5MR0 - chains E and F of the 6 polymer chains in the assembly; structure by X-ray diffraction, 1.98 A resolution.

[Chain E]
Protein: Putative branched-chain-amino-acid aminotransferase
Organism: Archaeoglobus fulgidus (strain ATCC 49558 / VC-16 / DSM 4304 / JCM 9628 / NBRC 100126)
Notes: EC 2.6.1.42
UniProtKB: O29329 (ILVE_ARCFU); residue numbers follow UniProt; this construct covers 1-290
Amino-acid sequence (290 residues; numbered 1 to 290; the number before each row is that of its first residue):
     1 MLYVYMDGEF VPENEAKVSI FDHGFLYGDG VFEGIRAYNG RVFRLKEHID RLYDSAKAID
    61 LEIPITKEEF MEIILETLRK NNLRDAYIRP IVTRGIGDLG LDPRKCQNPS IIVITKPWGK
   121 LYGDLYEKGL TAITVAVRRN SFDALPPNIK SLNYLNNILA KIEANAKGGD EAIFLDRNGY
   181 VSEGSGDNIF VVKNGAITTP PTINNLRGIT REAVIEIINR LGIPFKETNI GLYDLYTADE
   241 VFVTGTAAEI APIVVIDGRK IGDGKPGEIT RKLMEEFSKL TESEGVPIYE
Not modelled in the structure: 120-122
Residues lining bound ligands:
  - PXG (3-[O-phosphonopyridoxyl]--amino-benzoic acid): F32, H48, R51, R89, R139, K150, Y154, N157, E183, G184, S185, G186, D187, N188, L206, G208, I209, T210, R211, T244, G245, T246
  - tris(hydroxyethyl)aminomethane (TAM): P201, T228, N229

[Chain F]
Protein: Putative branched-chain-amino-acid aminotransferase
Organism: Archaeoglobus fulgidus (strain ATCC 49558 / VC-16 / DSM 4304 / JCM 9628 / NBRC 100126)
Notes: EC 2.6.1.42
UniProtKB: O29329 (ILVE_ARCFU); numbering as in UniProt (aligned over 1-290)
Amino-acid sequence (290 residues; each row starts with the number of its first residue):
     1 MLYVYMDGEF VPENEAKVSI FDHGFLYGDG VFEGIRAYNG RVFRLKEHID RLYDSAKAID
    61 LEIPITKEEF MEIILETLRK NNLRDAYIRP IVTRGIGDLG LDPRKCQNPS IIVITKPWGK
   121 LYGDLYEKGL TAITVAVRRN SFDALPPNIK SLNYLNNILA KIEANAKGGD EAIFLDRNGY
   181 VSEGSGDNIF VVKNGAITTP PTINNLRGIT REAVIEIINR LGIPFKETNI GLYDLYTADE
   241 VFVTGTAAEI APIVVIDGRK IGDGKPGEIT RKLMEEFSKL TESEGVPIYE
Not modelled in the structure: 120-122
Modified / non-standard residues: K150 ((2S)-2-amino-6-[[3-hydroxy-2-methyl-5-(phosphonooxymethyl)pyridin-4-yl]methylideneamino]hexanoic acid; LLP)
Residues lining bound ligands:
  - PXG (3-[O-phosphonopyridoxyl]--amino-benzoic acid): Y27, G100, L101
  - tris(hydroxyethyl)aminomethane (TAM): P201, T228, N229

[Interface between chain E and chain F]
Pairs across the interface (110):
  V4(E) with I20(F), hydrophobic
  E13(E) with F21(F)
  A16(E) with S19(F); I20(F), hydrogen bond (backbone-backbone)
  K17(E) with K17(F); V18(F); S19(F)
  V18(E) with K17(F); V18(F), hydrogen bond (backbone-backbone); F25(F), hydrophobic
  S19(E) with A16(F)
  I20(E) with V4(F), hydrophobic; A16(F), hydrogen bond (backbone-backbone); I112(F), hydrophobic; I114(F), hydrophobic
  F21(E) with E13(F); I114(F), hydrophobic; K116(F)
  G24(E) with F25(F)
  F25(E) with V18(F), hydrophobic; G24(F); F25(F), hydrophobic; T93(F); I112(F), hydrophobic; L152(F)
  L26(E) with R89(F); I91(F), hydrophobic; L152(F)
  Y27(E) with R89(F), hydrogen bond; L152(F); Y154(F), hydrogen bond (backbone-backbone); L155(F); I158(F), hydrophobic
  G28(E) with L152(F), hydrogen bond (backbone-backbone)
  D29(E) with L155(F); I158(F)
  A58(E) with L159(F)
  I59(E) with L155(F), hydrophobic; I162(F)
  D60(E) with I162(F)
  Y87(E) with L99(F), hydrophobic
  R89(E) with Y27(F), hydrogen bond; L99(F), hydrogen bond (side chain-backbone)
  I91(E) with L26(F), hydrophobic
  T93(E) with F25(F)
  R94(E) with I158(F); I162(F)
  L99(E) with Y87(F), hydrophobic; R89(F), hydrogen bond (backbone-side chain)
  L101(E) with Y154(F), hydrophobic; N157(F); I158(F); K161(F); S185(F)
  D102(E) with K161(F); N165(F)
  P103(E) with I162(F), hydrophobic
  R104(E) with N165(F), hydrogen bond
  I112(E) with I20(F), hydrophobic
  I114(E) with I20(F), hydrophobic; F21(F), hydrophobic
  K116(E) with F21(F); L99(F)
  V137(E) with D143(F); A144(F)
  R138(E) with D143(F), hydrogen bond (backbone-backbone); A144(F)
  N140(E) with L145(F)
  D143(E) with V137(F); R138(F), hydrogen bond (backbone-backbone)
  A144(E) with V137(F); R138(F); N156(F), hydrogen bond (backbone-side chain); L159(F)
  L145(E) with N140(F); L155(F), hydrophobic
  S151(E) with L155(F)
  L152(E) with F25(F); L26(F); Y27(F); G28(F), hydrogen bond (backbone-backbone)
  N153(E) with N153(F); Y154(F), hydrogen bond (side chain-backbone); L155(F), hydrogen bond (side chain-backbone)
  Y154(E) with Y27(F), hydrogen bond (backbone-backbone); L101(F), hydrophobic; N153(F), hydrogen bond (backbone-side chain)
  L155(E) with Y27(F); D29(F); I59(F), hydrophobic; L145(F), hydrophobic; S151(F); N153(F), hydrogen bond (backbone-side chain)
  N156(E) with A144(F), hydrogen bond (side chain-backbone)
  N157(E) with L101(F)
  I158(E) with Y27(F), hydrophobic; D29(F); R94(F); L101(F)
  L159(E) with A58(F); A144(F)
  K161(E) with L101(F); D102(F)
  I162(E) with I59(F); R94(F); P103(F), hydrophobic
  N165(E) with D102(F), hydrogen bond; R104(F), hydrogen bond
  R177(E) with R177(F), hydrogen bond (backbone-side chain)
  S185(E) with L101(F)
Other interface residues (no listed pair), chain E (55 interface residues in all): M6, F32, A136, R139, P146
Other interface residues (no listed pair), chain F (55 interface residues in all): M6, F32, D60, A136, R139, P146

[Overview]
The chain E/chain F interface involves 55 residues from each chain; the contacts include 23 hydrogen bonds.
Among the polar pairs are Y27(E)-R89(F), R89(E)-Y27(F) and R89(E)-L99(F). Compound PXG is bound between chain
E and chain F. Chain E binds tris(hydroxyethyl)aminomethane. Bound to chain F: tris(hydroxyethyl)aminomethane.
Chain E is Putative branched-chain-amino-acid aminotransferase and chain F is Putative
branched-chain-amino-acid aminotransferase, both from Archaeoglobus fulgidus (strain ATCC 49558 / VC-16 / DSM
4304 / JCM 9628 / NBRC 100126); the structure, Thermophilic archaeal branched-chain amino acid transaminases
from Geoglobus acetivorans and Archaeoglobus fulgidus: biochemical and structural characterisation, was
determined by X-ray diffraction, deposited together with 5MQZ, 5E25 and 5CM0.
